PDB entry 4E0D | X-ray diffraction, 1.58 A resolution | chains A and B of the 3 polymer chains in the assembly

== Chain A ==
Name: DNA polymerase
Organism: Geobacillus kaustophilus
Notes: EC 2.7.7.7; fragment: Bacillus Fragment (analogous to E. coli Klenow Fragment)
Reference sequence: Q5KWC1 (Q5KWC1_GEOKA); residues 285-876 here correspond to UniProt positions 287-878 (UniProt number = residue number + 2)
Sequence (592 residues; each row starts with the number of its first residue):
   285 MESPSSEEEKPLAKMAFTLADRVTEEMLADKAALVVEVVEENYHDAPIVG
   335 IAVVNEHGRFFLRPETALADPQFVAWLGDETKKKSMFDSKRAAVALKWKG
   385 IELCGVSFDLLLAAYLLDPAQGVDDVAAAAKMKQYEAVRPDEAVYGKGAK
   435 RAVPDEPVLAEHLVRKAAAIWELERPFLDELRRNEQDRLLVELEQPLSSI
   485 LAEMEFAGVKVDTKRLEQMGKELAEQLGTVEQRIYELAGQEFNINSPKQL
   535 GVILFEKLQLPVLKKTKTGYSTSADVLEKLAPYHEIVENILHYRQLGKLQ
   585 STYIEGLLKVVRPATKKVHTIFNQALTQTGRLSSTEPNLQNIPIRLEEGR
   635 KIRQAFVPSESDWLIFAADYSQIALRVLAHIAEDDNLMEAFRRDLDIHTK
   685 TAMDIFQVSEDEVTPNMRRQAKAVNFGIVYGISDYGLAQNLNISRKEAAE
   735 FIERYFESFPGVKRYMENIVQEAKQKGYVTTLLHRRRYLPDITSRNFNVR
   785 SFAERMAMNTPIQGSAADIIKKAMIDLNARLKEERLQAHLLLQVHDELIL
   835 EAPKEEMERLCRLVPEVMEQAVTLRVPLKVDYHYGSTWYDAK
Disordered / not traced: 285-296
Sequence notes: engineered mutation Ala-598 (Asp600 in Q5KWC1), Ala-658 (Glu660 in Q5KWC1)
Small-molecule neighbours: 2'-deoxycytidine-5'-triphosphate (DCP): Glu-469, Gln-470, Asp-471, Arg-472, Leu-473, Leu-766, Leu-767, His-768

== Chain B ==
Molecule: 9-nt DNA strand
Sequence (9 nucleotides; each row starts with the number of its first residue):
    21 CCTGACTCC
Modified / non-standard residues: DOC (2',3'-dideoxycytidine-5'-monophosphate) at position 29

== How chain A and chain B interact ==
Pairs across the interface (32):
  Thr-550(A) / DG24(B)  hydrogen bond to the phosphate
  Thr-550(A) / DA25(B)  phosphate contact
  Lys-551(A) / DT23(B)  salt bridge to the phosphate
  Lys-551(A) / DG24(B)  hydrogen bond to the phosphate
  Thr-552(A) / DT23(B)  phosphate contact
  Thr-552(A) / DG24(B)  hydrogen bond to the phosphate
  Ser-555(A) / DA25(B)  phosphate contact
  Thr-556(A) / DA25(B)  hydrogen bond to the phosphate
  Ser-557(A) / DA25(B)  phosphate contact
  Ser-557(A) / DC26(B)  phosphate contact
  Ala-558(A) / DC26(B)  hydrogen bond to the phosphate
  Arg-578(A) / DA25(B)  hydrogen bond to the phosphate
  Arg-578(A) / DC26(B)  salt bridge to the phosphate
  Lys-582(A) / DC26(B)  hydrogen bond to the base
  Lys-582(A) / DT27(B)  phosphate contact
  Tyr-587(A) / DT27(B)  sugar contact
  Arg-615(A) / DOC_29(B)  hydrogen bond to the base
  Gln-624(A) / DC28(B)  sugar contact
  Asn-625(A) / DT27(B)  hydrogen bond to the base
  Asn-625(A) / DC28(B)  sugar contact
  Ile-626(A) / DC28(B)  sugar contact
  Pro-627(A) / DT27(B)  phosphate contact
  Pro-627(A) / DC28(B)  phosphate contact
  Ile-628(A) / DC28(B)  hydrogen bond to the phosphate
  Ile-628(A) / DOC_29(B)  phosphate contact
  Arg-629(A) / DC28(B)  salt bridge to the phosphate
  Arg-629(A) / DOC_29(B)  salt bridge to the phosphate
  Phe-710(A) / DOC_29(B)  base contact
  Tyr-714(A) / DOC_29(B)  hydrogen bond to the base
  Val-828(A) / DOC_29(B)  sugar contact
  His-829(A) / DOC_29(B)  sugar contact
  Asp-830(A) / DOC_29(B)  sugar contact
Interface residues without a listed pair, chain A (26 interface residues in all): Tyr-554, Gln-579, Arg-637, Glu-831

== Summary ==
26 residues of chain A and 7 residues of chain B are in contact, with 11 hydrogen bonds and 4 salt bridges.
Polar contacts include Lys-582(A)/DC26(B), Arg-615(A)/DOC_29(B) and Asn-625(A)/DT27(B). Ligands of chain A:
2'-deoxycytidine-5'-triphosphate.
Here chain A is DNA polymerase (Geobacillus kaustophilus) and chain B is a 9-nt DNA strand. Entry 4E0D (Binary
complex of Bacillus DNA Polymerase I Large Fragment E658A and duplex DNA) was determined by X-ray diffraction
together with 4DQI, 4DQP, 4DQQ, 4DQR, 4DQS, 4DS4 and 3 further entries from the same study.
